3Q27 - chain A; structure by X-ray diffraction, 1.30 A resolution.

[Chain A]
Protein: Maltose-binding periplasmic protein/alpha-synuclein chimeric protein
From: Escherichia coli
UniProt: chimeric construct of P0AEX9, P37840: residues 2-367 from P0AEX9 (MALE_ECOLI) positions 27-392 (UniProt number = residue number + 25); residues 373-398 from P37840 positions 32-57 (UniProt number = residue number - 341)
Amino-acid sequence (397 residues; numbered 1 to 398; 1 number in that range is skipped by the numbering (no residue carries it; nothing is unmodelled there); the number before each row is that of its first residue):
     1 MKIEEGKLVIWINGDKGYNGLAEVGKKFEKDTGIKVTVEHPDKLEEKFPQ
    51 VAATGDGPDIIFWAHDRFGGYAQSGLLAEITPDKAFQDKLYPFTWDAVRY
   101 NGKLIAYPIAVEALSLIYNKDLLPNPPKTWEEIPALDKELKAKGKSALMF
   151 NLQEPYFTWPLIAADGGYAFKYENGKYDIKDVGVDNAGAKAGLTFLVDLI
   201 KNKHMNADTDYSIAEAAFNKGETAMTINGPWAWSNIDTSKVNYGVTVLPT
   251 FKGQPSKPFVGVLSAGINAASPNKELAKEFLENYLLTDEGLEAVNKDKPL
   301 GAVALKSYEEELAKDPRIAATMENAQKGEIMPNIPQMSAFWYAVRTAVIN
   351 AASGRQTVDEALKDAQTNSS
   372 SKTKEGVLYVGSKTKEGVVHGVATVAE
Unresolved in the structure: 372-377, 398
Construct notes: initiating methionine (1); linker (368-370, 372)
Swiss-Prot annotation at these positions:
  - binding site (Cu cation): H391

[Overview]
From UniProt: Cu cation-binding residue H391.
Chain A is Maltose-binding periplasmic protein/alpha-synuclein chimeric protein (Escherichia coli); the
structure, Cyrstal structure of human alpha-synuclein (32-57) fused to maltose binding protein (MBP), was
determined by X-ray diffraction together with 3Q25, 3Q26, 3Q28 and 3Q29 from the same study.
